PDB entry 5VAG | X-ray diffraction, 1.90 A resolution | chains A and C of the 3 polymer chains in the assembly

== Chain A ==
Molecule: Hemagglutinin
From: Influenza A virus
UniProtKB: R4NN21 (R4NN21_9INFA); residues 19-340 here = UniProt positions 19-340
Sequence (322 residues; each row starts with the number of its first residue):
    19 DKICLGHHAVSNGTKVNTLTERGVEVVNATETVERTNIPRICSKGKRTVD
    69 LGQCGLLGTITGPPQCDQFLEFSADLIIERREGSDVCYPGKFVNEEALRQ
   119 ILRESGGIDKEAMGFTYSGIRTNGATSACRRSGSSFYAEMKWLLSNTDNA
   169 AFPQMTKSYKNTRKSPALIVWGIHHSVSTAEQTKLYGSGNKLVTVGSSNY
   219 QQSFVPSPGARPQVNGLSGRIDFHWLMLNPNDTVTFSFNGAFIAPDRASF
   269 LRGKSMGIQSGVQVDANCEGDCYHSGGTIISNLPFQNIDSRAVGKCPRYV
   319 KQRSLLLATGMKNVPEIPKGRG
Unresolved in the structure: 19-64, 274-340
Cystine bridges: Cys72-Cys84, Cys105-Cys147

== Chain C ==
Molecule: Heavy chain of antibody m826
From: Homo sapiens
Notes: antibody fragment or engineered binder
Sequence (247 residues; numbered 1 to 247; the number before each row is that of its first residue):
     1 QVQLVQSGAEVKKPGSSVKVSCKASGGTFSSYAISWVRQAPGQGLEWMGG
    51 IIPIFGTANYAQKFQGRVTITADESTSTAYMELSSLRSEDTAVYYCARDP
   101 SFWAAEYFQHWGQGTLVTVSSASTKGPSVFPLAPSSKSTSGGTAALGCLV
   151 KDYFPEPVTVSWNSGALTSGVHTFPAVLQSSGLYSLSSVVTVPSSSLGTQ
   201 TYICNVNHKPSNTKVDKKVEPKSCDKTSGQAGHHHHHHGDYKDDDDK
Unresolved in the structure: 1, 223-247
Cystine bridges: Cys22-Cys96, Cys148-Cys204

== Interface between chain A and chain C ==
Contacting residue pairs (24):
  Asn112(A) with Trp103(C), hydrogen bond (side chain-backbone); Ala104(C), hydrogen bond (side chain-backbone); Ala105(C)
  Ala115(A) with Trp103(C)
  Gln118(A) with Thr57(C); Ala58(C), hydrogen bond (side chain-backbone); Asn59(C)
  Ile119(A) with Ile52(C), hydrophobic; Phe102(C); Trp103(C), hydrophobic
  Glu122(A) with Phe55(C); Gly56(C); Thr57(C), hydrogen bond
  Pro184(A) with Ile54(C)
  Tyr218(A) with Ala105(C); Tyr107(C)
  Trp243(A) with Phe102(C); Trp103(C); Ala104(C)
  Leu244(A) with Ala104(C), hydrophobic
  Met245(A) with Phe102(C), hydrophobic
  Asn247(A) with Ser31(C), hydrogen bond (side chain-backbone); Phe102(C)
  Leu269(A) with Phe55(C), hydrophobic
Other interface residues (no listed pair), chain A (14 interface residues in all): Asn217, Gln220
Other interface residues (no listed pair), chain C (14 interface residues in all): Ser30

== Summary ==
Chain A and chain C each contribute 14 residues to their interface, with 5 hydrogen bonds. Polar contacts
include Asn112(A)-Trp103(C), Asn112(A)-Ala104(C) and Gln118(A)-Ala58(C).
Chain A is Hemagglutinin (Influenza A virus) and chain C is Heavy chain of antibody m826 (Homo sapiens); the
structure, Crystal structure of H7-specific antibody m826 in complex with the HA1 domain of hemagglutinin from
H7N9 ..., was determined by X-ray diffraction.
